1DRT - chain A; structure by X-ray diffraction, 2.10 A resolution.

== Chain A ==
Name: Clavaminate synthase 1
Organism: Streptomyces clavuligerus
Notes: fragment: clavaminic acid synthase 1 (cas1)
UniProtKB: Q05581 (CAS1_STRCL); residue numbers follow UniProt; this construct covers 1-324
Sequence (324 residues; each row starts with the number of its first residue):
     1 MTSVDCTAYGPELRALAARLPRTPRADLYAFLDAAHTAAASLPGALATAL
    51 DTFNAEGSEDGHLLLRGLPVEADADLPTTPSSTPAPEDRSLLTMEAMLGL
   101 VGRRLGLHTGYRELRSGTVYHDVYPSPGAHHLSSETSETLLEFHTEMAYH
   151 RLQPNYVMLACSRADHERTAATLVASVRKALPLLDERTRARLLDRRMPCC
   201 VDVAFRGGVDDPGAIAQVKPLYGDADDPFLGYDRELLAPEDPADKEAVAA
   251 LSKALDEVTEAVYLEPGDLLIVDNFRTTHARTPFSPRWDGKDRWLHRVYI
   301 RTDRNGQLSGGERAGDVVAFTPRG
Unresolved in the structure: 1, 207-214
Metal / ion sites: Fe2+: His144, Glu146, His279 (together with 2-oxoglutaric acid)
Residues lining bound ligands:
  - 2-oxoglutaric acid: Val123, Ser134, Leu141, His144, Glu146, Val157, Leu159, Thr172, Leu264, His279, Arg281, Arg293, Leu295, Arg297
  - proclavaminic acid (PCV; 5-amino-3-hydroxy-2-(2-oxo-azetidin-1-yl)-pentanoic acid): Leu114, Arg115, Leu132, Ser133, Ser134, Leu141, His144, Glu146, Met147, Tyr149, Asp202, Phe205, Arg297, Tyr299
UniProt features mapped onto this chain:
  - binding site (Fe cation): His144, Glu146, His279
  - binding site (2-oxoglutarate): Arg293

== In short ==
Ligands of chain A: proclavaminic acid and 2-oxoglutaric acid. The Fe2+ site is built by His144, Glu146 and
His279. UniProt lists 3 Fe cation-binding residues and residue binding 2-oxoglutarate Arg293.
Chain A is Clavaminate synthase 1 (Streptomyces clavuligerus); the structure, Crystal structure of clavaminate
synthase in complex with fe(ii), 2-oxoglutarate and proclavaminic acid, was determined by X-ray diffraction,
deposited together with 1DRY, 1DS0 and 1DS1.
